Entry 8TVA (electron microscopy, 8.55 A resolution (very low resolution: no residue pairs are listed; an interface is given only as per-side residue counts)); this record covers chains CA and CD of the 41 polymer chains in the assembly.

[Chain CA (and CD)]
Name: Fimbrial protein
From: Acinetobacter genomosp. 16BJ
Notes: chain CD of this document is another copy of the same molecule, construct and numbering; everything in this record applies to it too
UniProt: N9RQW9 (N9RQW9_9GAMM); residue numbers follow UniProt; this construct covers 9-78
Amino-acid sequence (70 residues; row label = number of the first residue in the row):
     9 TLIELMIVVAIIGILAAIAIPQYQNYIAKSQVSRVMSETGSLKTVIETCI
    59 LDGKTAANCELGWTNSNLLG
Cystine bridges: C57-C67

[How chain CA and chain CD interact]
At this resolution (9 A) residue pairs are not listed: 15 residues of chain CA and 16 of chain CD lie at the interface.

[In short]
15 residues of chain CA and 16 residues of chain CD are in contact.
Both chains are Fimbrial protein (Acinetobacter genomosp. 16BJ). Entry 8TVA (Outer Mat-T4P complex) was
determined by electron microscopy (same publication as 8TOB, 8TOC, 8TV9, 8TW2 and 8TWC).
